6FIX - chains B and F of the 6 polymer chains in the assembly; structure by X-ray diffraction, 3.80 A resolution.

== Chain B ==
Molecule: XRE family transcriptional regulator
From: Pseudomonas putida
UniProtKB: A0A179R2V1 (A0A179R2V1_PSEPU); residues 2-99 here = UniProt positions 2-99
Amino-acid sequence (105 residues; each row starts with the number of its first residue; numbers below 1 keep their minus sign (Met-5 is residue -5)):
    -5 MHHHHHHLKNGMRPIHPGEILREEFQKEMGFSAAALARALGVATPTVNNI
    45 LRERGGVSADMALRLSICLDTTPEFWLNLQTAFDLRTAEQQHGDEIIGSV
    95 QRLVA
Unresolved in the structure: -5 to 0
Differences from the reference sequence: initiating methionine (-5); expression tag (-4 to 1)
Reported in the primary citation:
  - binding site for the 31-nt DNA strand: Pro39, Asn42, Arg46

== Chain F ==
Molecule: 30-nt DNA strand
Sequence (30 nucleotides; numbered 5 to 34; the number before each row is that of its first residue):
     5 AGCTGAATGCTTAACGTTATTCGTTAATTT

== Chain B / chain F interface ==
Pairs across the interface - 9 pairs, chain B then chain F:
  Ser26(B) - DT8(F)  hydrogen bond to the phosphate
  Ala27(B) - DT8(F)  hydrogen bond to the phosphate
  Ala28(B) - DC7(F)  sugar contact
  Ala28(B) - DT8(F)  hydrogen bond to the phosphate
  Thr38(B) - DT8(F)  base contact
  Asn42(B) - DT8(F)  sugar contact
  Asn42(B) - DG9(F)  base contact
  Arg46(B) - DG9(F)  sugar contact
  Arg46(B) - DA10(F)  salt bridge to the phosphate
Also at the interface, not in a pair above, chain B (7 interface residues in all): Pro39
Also at the interface, not in a pair above, chain F (5 interface residues in all): DA11

== Overview ==
Chain B and chain F form an interface of 7 and 5 residues respectively, with 3 hydrogen bonds and 1 salt
bridge. Polar contacts include Ser26(B)-DT8(F), Ala27(B)-DT8(F) and Ala28(B)-DT8(F). The paper reports a
binding site for the 31-nt DNA strand at Pro39(B), Asn42(B) and Arg46(B).
Chain B is XRE family transcriptional regulator (Pseudomonas putida) and chain F is a 30-nt DNA strand; the
structure, antitoxin GraA in complex with its operator, was determined by X-ray diffraction together with 6F8H
and 6F8S from the same study.
